Entry 6MKN (X-ray diffraction, 3.46 A resolution); this record covers chains A and D of the 23 polymer chains in the assembly.

== Chain A ==
Molecule: 16S rRNA
Organism: Thermus thermophilus HB8
Sequence (1507 nucleotides; numbered 5 to 1544 plus 13 insertion-coded residues; 46 numbers in that range are skipped by the numbering (no residue carries them; nothing is unmodelled there); the number before each row is that of its first residue; a row labelled like 190A-190L holds insertion residues (190A, then the next letters in order)):
     5 UGGAGAGUUU GAUCCUGGCU CAGGGUGAAC GCUGGCGGCG UGCCUAAGAC AUGCAAGUCG
    65 UGCGGG
    73 CCGCGGGGUU UU
    88 ACUCCG
    95 UGGUC
   101 AGCGGCGGAC GGGUGAGUAA CGCGUGGGU
  129A G
   130 ACCUACCCGG AAGAGGGGGA CAACCCGGGG AAACUCGGGC UAAUCCCCCA UGUGGACCCG
   190 C
190A-190L CCCUUGGGGUGU
   191 GUCCAAAGGG CUUU
   216 GCCCGCUUCC GGAUGGGCCC GCGUCCCAUC AGCUAGUUGG UGGGGUAAUG GCCCACCAAG
   276 GCGACGACGG GUAGCCGGUC UGAGAGGAUG GCCGGCCACA GGGGCACUGA GACACGGGCC
   336 CCACUCCUAC GGGAGGCAGC AGUUAGGAAU CUUCCGCAAU GGGCGCAAGC CUGACGGAGC
   396 GACGCCGCUU GGAGGAAGAA GCCCUUCGGG GUGUAAACUC CUGAA
   442 CCCGGGACGA AACCCCCGAC GA
   474 GGGGACUGAC GGUACCGGG
   494 GUAAUAGCGC CGGCCAACUC CGUGCCAGCA GCCGCGGUAA UACGGAGGGC GCGAGCGUUA
   554 CCCGGAUUCA CUGGGCGUAA AGGGCGUGUA GGCGGCCUGG GGCGUCCCAU GUGAAAGACC
   614 ACGGCUCAAC CGUGGGGGAG CGUGGGAUAC GCUCAGGCUA GACGGUGGGA GAGGGUGGUG
   674 GAAUUCCCGG AGUAGCGGUG AAAUGCGCAG AUACCGGGAG GAACGCCGAU GGCGAAGGCA
   734 GCCACCUGGU CCACCCGUGA CGCUGAGGCG CGAAAGCGUG GGGAGCAAAC CGGAUUAGAU
   794 ACCCGGGUAG UCCACGCCCU AAACGAUGCG CGCUAGGUCU CUGGGUCU
   848 CCUGGGGGCC GAAGCUAACG CGUUAAGCGC GCCGCCUGGG GAGUACGGCC GCAAGGCUGA
   908 AACUCAAAGG AAUUGACGGG GGCCCGCACA AGCGGUGGAG CAUGUGGUUU AAUUCGAAGC
   968 AACGCGAAGA ACCUUACCAG GCCUUGACAU GCUAGGAACC CGGGUGAAAG CCUGGGGUGC
  1028 CCCGGGGAGC CCUAGCACAG GUGCUGCAUG GCCGUCGUCA GCUCGUGCCG UGAGGUGUUG
  1088 GGUUAAGUCC CGCAACGAGC GCAACCCCCG CCGUUAGUUG CCAGCGGUUC GGCCGGGCAC
  1148 UCUAACGGGA CUGCCCGCGA AA
  1171 GCGGGAGGAA GGAGGGGACG ACGUCUGGUC AGCAUGGCCC UUACGGCCUG GGCGACACAC
  1231 GUGCUACAAU GCCCACUACA AAGCGAUGCC ACCCGGCAAC GGGGAGCUAA UCGCAAAAAG
  1291 GUGGGCCCAG UUCGGAUUGG GGUCUGCAAC CCGACCCCAU GAAGCCGGAA UCGCUAGUAA
  1351 UCGCGGAUCA GCAUGCCGCG GUGAAUACGU UCCCGGGCCU UGUACACACC GCCCGUCACG
  1411 CCAUGGGAGC GGGCUCUACC CGAAGUCGCC GGG
  1446 AGCCUACGGG
  1459 CAGGCGCCGA GGGUAGGGCC CGUGACUGGG GCGAAGUCGU AACAAGGUAG CUGUACCGGA
  1519 AGGUGCGGCU GGAUCA
  1539 CUUUCU
Sequence notes: insertion (1540-1544)
Ion coordination: Mg2+ site 1 near U14 (its only coordinating residue here); Mg2+ site 2 near G21 (its only coordinating residue here); Mg2+ site 3: C48, U49; Mg2+ site 4 near A53 (its only coordinating residue here); Mg2+ site 5: G70, U98; Mg2+ site 6 near G105 (its only coordinating residue here); Mg2+ site 7 near A109 (its only coordinating residue here); Mg2+ site 8: A116, G117, G289; Mg2+ site 9: G124, U125, G236; Mg2+ site 10: C174, C175; Mg2+ site 11 near A195 (its only coordinating residue here); Mg2+ site 12 near C352 (its only coordinating residue here); 34 more Mg2+ sites not listed
Residues lining bound ligands: paromomycin (PAR): G1405, U1406, C1407, A1408, C1409, C1490, G1491, A1492, A1493, G1494, U1495, C1496

== Chain D ==
Protein: 30S ribosomal protein S4
Organism: Thermus thermophilus HB8
Reference sequence: P80373 (RS4_THET8); residue numbers follow UniProt; this construct covers 1-209
Sequence (209 residues; row label = number of the first residue in the row):
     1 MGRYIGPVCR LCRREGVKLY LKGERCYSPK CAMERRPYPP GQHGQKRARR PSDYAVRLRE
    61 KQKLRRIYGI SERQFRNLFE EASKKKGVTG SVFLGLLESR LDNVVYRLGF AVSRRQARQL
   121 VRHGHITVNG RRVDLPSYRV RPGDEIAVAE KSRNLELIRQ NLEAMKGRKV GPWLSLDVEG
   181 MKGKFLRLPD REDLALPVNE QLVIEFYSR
Unresolved in the structure: 1
Cystine bridges: Cys9-Cys26, Cys12-Cys31
UniProt features mapped onto this chain:
  - binding site (Zn(2+)): Cys9, Cys12, Cys26, Cys31

== How chain A and chain D interact ==
Contacting residue pairs - 99 pairs, chain A then chain D:
  U5(A) with Ser83(D), base contact; Lys85(D), base contact; Gly87(D), hydrogen bond to the base
  A8(A) with Glu205(D), hydrogen bond to the base; Ser208(D), base contact; Arg209(D), base contact
  A26(A) with Arg209(D), hydrogen bond to the sugar
  G28(A) with Arg76(D), salt bridge to the phosphate
  C400(A) with Arg73(D), salt bridge to the phosphate
  C401(A) with Arg73(D), salt bridge to the phosphate; Asn77(D), hydrogen bond to the phosphate
  G402(A) with Gln74(D), phosphate contact; Leu135(D), sugar contact; Ser137(D), hydrogen bond to the phosphate
  C403(A) with Arg3(D), base contact; Gln74(D), phosphate contact; Arg122(D), hydrogen bond to the sugar; Pro136(D), phosphate contact; Ser137(D), hydrogen bond to the phosphate
  U404(A) with Gly2(D), base contact; Arg3(D), salt bridge to the phosphate; Arg118(D), salt bridge to the phosphate; Arg122(D), phosphate contact
  U405(A) with Gly2(D), hydrogen bond to the base; Ile5(D), phosphate contact
  G406(A) with Ile5(D), phosphate contact; Gln119(D), hydrogen bond to the sugar
  G407(A) with Ile5(D), phosphate contact; Arg115(D), salt bridge to the phosphate
  A408(A) with Lys22(D), phosphate contact
  G426(A) with Arg36(D), salt bridge to the phosphate; Tyr38(D), hydrogen bond to the phosphate; Gly41(D), sugar contact; Gln42(D), hydrogen bond to the sugar; Gln45(D), phosphate contact
  U427(A) with Arg13(D), salt bridge to the phosphate; Arg36(D), salt bridge to the phosphate; Pro40(D), phosphate contact; Gly41(D), hydrogen bond to the phosphate
  G428(A) with Pro7(D), phosphate contact; Arg10(D), salt bridge to the phosphate; Arg13(D), hydrogen bond to the phosphate; Arg36(D), hydrogen bond to the sugar
  U429(A) with Arg13(D), salt bridge to the phosphate; Lys22(D), hydrogen bond to the phosphate; Arg25(D), sugar contact; Ala32(D), phosphate contact
  A430(A) with Pro7(D), phosphate contact; Val8(D), phosphate contact; Cys9(D), hydrogen bond to the phosphate; Lys22(D), salt bridge to the phosphate
  C436(A) with Glu156(D), sugar contact; Leu157(D), sugar contact
  U437(A) with Gln119(D), hydrogen bond to the base; His123(D), hydrogen bond to the sugar; His125(D), hydrogen bond to the phosphate; Leu155(D), phosphate contact
  G438(A) with His123(D), sugar contact; His125(D), salt bridge to the phosphate
  C489(A) with Arg132(D), salt bridge to the phosphate
  G490(A) with Arg132(D), salt bridge to the phosphate
  A496(A) with Gln119(D), base contact
  C508(A) with Arg209(D), salt bridge to the phosphate
  A509(A) with Ser52(D), hydrogen bond to the phosphate; Tyr54(D), sugar contact; Ala55(D), sugar contact; Leu58(D), sugar contact; Arg59(D), sugar contact
  C511(A) with His43(D), hydrogen bond to the base
  U512(A) with Gln42(D), sugar contact; His43(D), sugar contact; Lys46(D), salt bridge to the phosphate
  G540(A) with Gln42(D), base contact
  G541(A) with Gly41(D), sugar contact; Gln42(D), hydrogen bond to the sugar
  G542(A) with Arg10(D), salt bridge to the phosphate; Arg14(D), hydrogen bond to the phosphate; Pro40(D), phosphate contact; Gly41(D), sugar contact
  C543(A) with Arg10(D), salt bridge to the phosphate; Arg14(D), salt bridge to the phosphate
  G544(A) with Arg59(D), salt bridge to the phosphate; Gln62(D), hydrogen bond to the phosphate; Arg66(D), salt bridge to the phosphate
  C545(A) with Lys61(D), salt bridge to the phosphate; Gln62(D), hydrogen bond to the phosphate; Arg65(D), salt bridge to the phosphate; Glu72(D), phosphate contact
  G546(A) with Glu72(D), hydrogen bond to the phosphate; Arg73(D), hydrogen bond to the phosphate
  A547(A) with Gly2(D), hydrogen bond to the phosphate
  A614(A) with Lys85(D), salt bridge to the phosphate
  G616(A) with Arg141(D), salt bridge to the phosphate
  U619(A) with Arg131(D), sugar contact; Val133(D), base contact; Asp134(D), hydrogen bond to the base; Leu135(D), base contact
  C620(A) with Leu135(D), base contact; Tyr138(D), sugar contact
Also at the interface, not in a pair above, chain A (47 interface residues in all): C418, C419, G425, A439, G491, A499, C613
Also at the interface, not in a pair above, chain D (64 interface residues in all): Tyr4, Ser71, Lys84, Thr89, Lys151, Phe206

== Summary ==
The interface between chain A and chain D involves 47 residues on one side and 64 on the other; the contacts
include 29 hydrogen bonds and 26 salt bridges. Polar contacts include U5(A)-Gly87(D), A8(A)-Glu205(D) and
U405(A)-Gly2(D). Chain A binds paromomycin.
Here chain A is 16S rRNA and chain D is 30S ribosomal protein S4, both from Thermus thermophilus HB8. Entry
6MKN (Structure of the Thermus thermophilus 30S ribosomal subunit complexed with an inosine (I34) modified
anticodon stem ...) was determined by X-ray diffraction (same publication as 6DTI, 6MPF and 6MPI).
